6LJK - chains A and B; structure by X-ray diffraction, 1.39 A resolution.

# Chain A
Molecule: NAD-dependent protein deacylase sirtuin-5, mitochondrial
Organism: Homo sapiens
Notes: EC 2.3.1.-
UniProtKB: Q9NXA8 (SIR5_HUMAN); residue numbers follow UniProt; this construct covers 34-302
Sequence (272 residues; each row starts with the number of its first residue):
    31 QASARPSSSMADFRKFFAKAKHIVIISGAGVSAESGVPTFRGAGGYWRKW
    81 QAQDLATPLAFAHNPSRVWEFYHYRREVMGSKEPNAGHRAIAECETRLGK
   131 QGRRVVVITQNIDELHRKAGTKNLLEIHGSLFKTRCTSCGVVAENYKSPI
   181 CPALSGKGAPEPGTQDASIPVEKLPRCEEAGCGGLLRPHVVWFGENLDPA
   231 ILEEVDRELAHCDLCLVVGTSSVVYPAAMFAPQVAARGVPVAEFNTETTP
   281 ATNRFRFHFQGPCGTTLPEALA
Not modelled in the structure: 31-33
Differences from the reference sequence: expression tag (31-33)
UniProt features mapped onto this chain:
  - active site: His158 (Proton acceptor)
  - binding site (NAD(+)): Gln140 to Asp143, Gly249 to Ser251, Asn275 to Glu277, Cys293
  - binding site (substrate): Tyr102, Arg105
  - binding site (Zn(2+)): Cys166, Cys169, Cys207, Cys212
  - mutagenesis: Thr69 (T69A: Abolishes enzyme activity), Tyr102 (Y102F: Increases the KM for desuccinylation), Arg105 (R105M: Increases the KM for desuccinylation. Does not affect deacetylase activity), His158 (H158A: Abolishes desuccinylation and deglutarylation activity)
Ion coordination: Zn2+: Cys166, Cys169, Cys207, Cys212
Small-molecule neighbours: glutaric acid (GUA): Arg71, Ala82, Ala86, Phe101, Tyr102, Arg105, Gln140, Ile142, His158, Val220, Val221, Phe223

# Chain B
Molecule: BE2-ser-ala-ile-lys-ser-niy-gly-set
Sequence (9 residues; row label = number of the first residue in the row):
     1 XSAIKSXGX
Modified positions: BE2 (2-aminobenzoic acid) at position 1; NIY (meta-nitro-tyrosine) at position 7; SET (aminoserine) at position 9
Covalent attachments: glutaric acid (GUA) linked to Lys5

# How chain A and chain B interact
Contacting residue pairs (29; chain A residue first):
  Arg71(A) - NIY_7(B)
  Gln83(A) - NIY_7(B)
  His158(A) - Lys5(B)
  Val221(A) - Lys5(B)  hydrogen bond (backbone-side chain)
  Trp222(A) - Lys5(B)
  Phe223(A) - Lys5(B)
  Phe223(A) - NIY_7(B)
  Gly224(A) - Ile4(B)
  Gly224(A) - Lys5(B)  hydrogen bond (backbone-backbone)
  Glu225(A) - Ala3(B)
  Glu225(A) - Ile4(B)
  Glu225(A) - Lys5(B)  hydrogen bond (backbone-backbone)
  Asn226(A) - Ala3(B)
  Asn226(A) - Ile4(B)
  Leu227(A) - Ala3(B)  hydrogen bond (backbone-backbone)
  Leu227(A) - Lys5(B)
  Leu232(A) - Ala3(B)  hydrophobic
  Val253(A) - Ser6(B)
  Val253(A) - NIY_7(B)
  Val253(A) - Gly8(B)  hydrogen bond (backbone-backbone)
  Val254(A) - Lys5(B)
  Val254(A) - Ser6(B)
  Val254(A) - NIY_7(B)
  Tyr255(A) - Ile4(B)
  Tyr255(A) - Lys5(B)
  Tyr255(A) - Ser6(B)  hydrogen bond (backbone-backbone)
  Pro256(A) - Ser2(B)
  Met259(A) - BE2_1(B)
  Met259(A) - Ser2(B)
Also at the interface, not in a pair above, chain A (17 interface residues in all): Gln263

# Summary
17 residues of chain A face 8 of chain B across their interface, with 6 hydrogen bonds. Polar contacts include
Val221(A)-Lys5(B), Gly224(A)-Lys5(B) and Glu225(A)-Lys5(B). Chain A binds glutaric acid. Glutaric acid is
covalently linked to Lys5(B).
Here chain A is NAD-dependent protein deacylase sirtuin-5, mitochondrial (Homo sapiens) and chain B is
BE2-ser-ala-ile-lys-ser-niy-gly-set. Entry 6LJK (Crystal structure of human Sirt5 in complex with an
internally quenched fluorescent substrate GluIQF) was determined by X-ray diffraction, deposited together with
6LJM and 6LJN.
